PDB entry 7TJQ | electron microscopy, 3.13 A resolution | chains J and K of the 15 polymer chains in the assembly

== Chain J ==
Name: MPE8 Fab heavy chain
Source organism: Homo sapiens
Notes: antibody fragment or engineered binder
Chain sequence (230 residues; each row starts with the number of its first residue):
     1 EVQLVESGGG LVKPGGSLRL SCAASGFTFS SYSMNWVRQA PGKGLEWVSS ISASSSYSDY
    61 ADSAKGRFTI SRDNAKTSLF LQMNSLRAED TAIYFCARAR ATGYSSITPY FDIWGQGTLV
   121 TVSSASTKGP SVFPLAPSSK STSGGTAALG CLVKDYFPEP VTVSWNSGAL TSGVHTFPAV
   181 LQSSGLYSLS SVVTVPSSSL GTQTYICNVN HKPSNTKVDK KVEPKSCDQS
Unresolved in the structure: 125-230
Cystine bridges: Cys22-Cys96

== Chain K ==
Name: MPE8 Fab light chain
Source organism: Homo sapiens
Notes: antibody fragment or engineered binder
Chain sequence (214 residues; numbered 3 to 216; the number before each row is that of its first residue):
     3 VVTQPPSVSG APGQRVTISC TGSSSNIGAG YDVHWYQQLP GTAPKLLIYD NNNRPSGVPD
    63 RFSASKSGTS ASLAITGLQA EDEADYYCQS YDRSLSGVFG TGTKVTVLGQ PKAAPSVTLF
   123 PPSSEELQAN KATLVCLISD FYPGAVTVAW KADSSPVKAG VETTTPSKQS NNKYAASSYL
   183 SLTPEQWKSH KSYSCQVTHE GSTVEKTVAP TECS
Unresolved in the structure: 110-216
Cystine bridges: Cys22-Cys90

== How chain J and chain K interact ==
Contacting residue pairs (35):
  Gln39(J) - Gln40(K)  hydrogen bond
  Gln39(J) - Tyr89(K)  hydrogen bond
  Lys43(J) - Tyr89(K)
  Gly44(J) - Tyr89(K)
  Leu45(J) - Pro46(K)  hydrophobic
  Leu45(J) - Tyr89(K)
  Leu45(J) - Phe101(K)
  Trp47(J) - Ser98(K)
  Trp47(J) - Gly99(K)
  Trp47(J) - Phe101(K)
  Phe95(J) - Ala45(K)  hydrophobic
  Thr102(J) - Tyr51(K)
  Thr102(J) - Asp52(K)  hydrogen bond
  Ser105(J) - Asp34(K)  hydrogen bond
  Ser106(J) - Gly32(K)
  Ser106(J) - Tyr33(K)
  Ser106(J) - Asp34(K)  hydrogen bond
  Thr108(J) - Asp34(K)
  Thr108(J) - His36(K)  hydrogen bond
  Thr108(J) - Gln91(K)
  Thr108(J) - Ser92(K)
  Thr108(J) - Tyr93(K)
  Pro109(J) - His36(K)  hydrogen bond (backbone-side chain)
  Pro109(J) - Gln91(K)  hydrogen bond (backbone-side chain)
  Tyr110(J) - His36(K)
  Tyr110(J) - Tyr38(K)
  Tyr110(J) - Leu48(K)  hydrophobic
  Tyr110(J) - Tyr51(K)
  Phe111(J) - Tyr38(K)  hydrogen bond (backbone-side chain)
  Phe111(J) - Leu48(K)
  Phe111(J) - Gln91(K)
  Phe111(J) - Phe101(K)  hydrophobic
  Trp114(J) - Tyr38(K)  hydrophobic
  Trp114(J) - Pro46(K)
  Gly115(J) - Ala45(K)
Interface residues without a listed pair, chain J (20 interface residues in all): Val37, Glu46, Asp62, Ile107, Asp112
Interface residues without a listed pair, chain K (20 interface residues in all): Thr44, Leu97

== In short ==
Chain J and chain K each contribute 20 residues to their interface, with 9 hydrogen bonds. Polar pairs include
Gln39(J)-Gln40(K), Gln39(J)-Tyr89(K) and Thr102(J)-Asp52(K).
Chain J is MPE8 Fab heavy chain and chain K is MPE8 Fab light chain, both from Homo sapiens; the structure,
SAN27-14 bound to a antigenic site V on prefusion-stabilized hMPV F, was determined by electron microscopy,
deposited together with 7TL0.
